Entry 6HZ7 (electron microscopy, 4.30 A resolution (low resolution: residue-level contacts below are approximate; hydrogen-bond / salt-bridge calls are withheld)); this record covers chains A and M of the 14 polymer chains in the assembly.

== Chain A ==
Name: 5-methylcytosine-specific restriction enzyme B
Source organism: Escherichia coli (strain K12)
Notes: EC 3.1.21.-
UniProt: P15005 (MCRB_ECOLI), isoform P15005-2; residues 162-459 here correspond to UniProt positions 1-298 (UniProt number = residue number - 161)
Sequence (307 residues; each row starts with the number of its first residue):
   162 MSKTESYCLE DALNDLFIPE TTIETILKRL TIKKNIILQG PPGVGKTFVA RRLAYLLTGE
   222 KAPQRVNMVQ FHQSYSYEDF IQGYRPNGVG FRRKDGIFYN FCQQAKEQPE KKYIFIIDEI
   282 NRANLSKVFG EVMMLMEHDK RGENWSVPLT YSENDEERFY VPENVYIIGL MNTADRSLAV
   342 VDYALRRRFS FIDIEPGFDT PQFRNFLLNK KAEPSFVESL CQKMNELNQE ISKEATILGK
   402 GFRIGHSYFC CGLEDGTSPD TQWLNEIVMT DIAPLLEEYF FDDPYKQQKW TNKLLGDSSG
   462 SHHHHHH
Unresolved in the structure: 162-167, 458-468
Construct notes: expression tag (460-468)
Metal / ion sites: Mg2+: Thr208 (together with GMP-PNP)
Ligand contacts:
  - GDP (guanosine-5'-diphosphate): Glu298, Asp300, Lys301, Arg348
  - GMP-PNP (GNP; phosphoaminophosphonic acid-guanylate ester): Asp176, Leu177, Phe178, Pro202, Pro203, Gly204, Val205, Gly206, Lys207, Thr208, Phe209, Asp279, Glu280, Asn333, Phe367, His407, Ser408, Cys411
From the paper describing this entry:
  - mutagenesis - R348A: decreased catalytic activity
  - mutagenesis - R283A: abolished catalytic activity on GTP (citing earlier work)

== Chain M ==
Name: Protein McrC
Source organism: Escherichia coli (strain K12)
UniProt: P15006 (MCRC_ECOLI); numbering as in UniProt (aligned over 1-348)
Sequence (348 residues; each row starts with the number of its first residue):
     1 MEQPVIPVRN IYYMLTYAWG YLQEIKQANL EAIPGNNLLD ILGYVLNKGV LQLSRRGLEL
    61 DYNPNTEIIP GIKGRIEFAK TIRGFHLNHG KTVSTFDMLN EDTLANRIIK STLAILIKHE
   121 KLNSTIRDEA RSLYRKLPGI STLHLTPQHF SYLNGGKNTR YYKFVISVCK FIVNNSIPGQ
   181 NKGHYRFYDF ERNEKEMSLL YQKFLYEFCR RELTSANTTR SYLKWDASSI SDQSLNLLPR
   241 METDITIRSS EKILIVDAKY YKSIFSRRMG TEKFHSQNLY QLMNYLWSLK PENGENIGGL
   301 LIYPHVDTAV KHRYKINGFD IGLCTVNLGQ EWPCIHQELL DIFDEYLK
Unresolved in the structure: 1-2, 22-27, 268-271
From the paper describing this entry:
  - catalytic residues: Asp244, Asp257, Lys259 (proposed by the authors, not directly observed)

== Interface between chain A and chain M ==
Pairs across the interface (19; chain A residue first):
  Ser235(A) with Arg83(M)
  Ser237(A) with Arg83(M)
  Glu239(A) with Arg83(M)
  Pro247(A) with Ile82(M)
  Phe252(A) with Phe85(M)
  Tyr312(A) with Arg83(M); Phe85(M)
  Arg337(A) with Tyr152(M)
  Thr397(A) with Ser151(M)
  Ile398(A) with Ser151(M); Asn154(M)
  Phe442(A) with Asn154(M); Gly155(M)
  Tyr446(A) with Arg220(M); Ser221(M); Tyr222(M); Glu242(M)
  Lys450(A) with Tyr222(M); Glu242(M)
Other interface residues (no listed pair), chain A (19 interface residues in all): Asp240, Tyr245, Glu387, Ala396, Asp443, Asp444, Lys454
Other interface residues (no listed pair), chain M (14 interface residues in all): Gln148, Asn236, Arg240

== Summary ==
Chain A and chain M form an interface of 19 and 14 residues respectively. Bound to chain A: GMP-PNP and GDP.
From the paper: catalytic residues Asp244(M), Asp257(M) and Lys259(M); R348A of chain A reduces catalytic
activity.
Here chain A is 5-methylcytosine-specific restriction enzyme B and chain M is Protein McrC, both from
Escherichia coli (strain K12). Entry 6HZ7 (Structure of McrBC without DNA binding domains (Class 3)) was
determined by electron microscopy together with 6HZ4, 6HZ5, 6HZ6, 6HZ8 and 6HZ9 from the same study.
